7OPX - chains A and D of the 4 polymer chains in the assembly; structure by electron microscopy, 2.63 A resolution.

Chain A:
Name: Capsid protein VP1
Source organism: Human enterovirus 70 (strain J670/71)
UniProtKB: P32537 (POLG_HE701); residues 1-306 here correspond to UniProt positions 562-867 (UniProt number = residue number + 561)
Amino-acid sequence (306 residues; each row starts with the number of its first residue):
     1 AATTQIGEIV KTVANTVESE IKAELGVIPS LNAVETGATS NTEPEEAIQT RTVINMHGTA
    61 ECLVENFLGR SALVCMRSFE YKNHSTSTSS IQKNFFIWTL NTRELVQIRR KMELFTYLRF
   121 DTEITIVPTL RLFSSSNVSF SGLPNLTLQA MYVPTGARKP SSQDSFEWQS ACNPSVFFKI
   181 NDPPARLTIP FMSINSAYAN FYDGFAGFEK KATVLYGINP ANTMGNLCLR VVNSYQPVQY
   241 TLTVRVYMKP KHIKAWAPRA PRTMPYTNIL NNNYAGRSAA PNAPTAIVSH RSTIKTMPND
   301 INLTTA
Not modelled in the structure: 1-6, 304-306
Swiss-Prot annotation at these positions:
  - site: A306 (Cleavage)
From the paper describing this entry:
  - conformationally variable residues (side-chain flip): M224

Chain D:
Name: Capsid protein VP4
Source organism: Human enterovirus 70 (strain J670/71)
UniProtKB: P32537 (POLG_HE701); residues 1-68 here correspond to UniProt positions 2-69 (UniProt number = residue number + 1)
Amino-acid sequence (68 residues; numbered 1 to 68; the number before each row is that of its first residue):
     1 GAQVSRQQTG THENANVATG GSSITYNQIN FYKDSYAASA SKQDFSQDPS KFTEPVAEAL
    61 KAGAPVLK
Not modelled in the structure: 1-27, 60-68
Swiss-Prot annotation at these positions:
  - site: K68 (Cleavage)
  - lipidation: G1 (N-myristoyl glycine)

Chain A / chain D interface:
Contacting residue pairs - 31 pairs, chain A then chain D:
  G7(A) - Q47(D)
  E8(A) - F45(D)
  E8(A) - S46(D)
  E8(A) - Q47(D)  hydrogen bond (backbone-backbone)
  I9(A) - F45(D)
  I9(A) - S46(D)
  V10(A) - F45(D)  hydrogen bond (backbone-backbone)
  V10(A) - Q47(D)
  K11(A) - F45(D)
  T36(A) - V56(D)
  A38(A) - T53(D)
  T39(A) - T53(D)  hydrogen bond (backbone-backbone)
  T59(A) - F45(D)
  A60(A) - F45(D)  hydrophobic
  L63(A) - K42(D)
  L63(A) - D44(D)
  L63(A) - F45(D)  hydrophobic
  E65(A) - A40(D)
  E65(A) - S41(D)  hydrogen bond (side chain-backbone)
  E65(A) - K42(D)
  N66(A) - K42(D)
  D121(A) - Y36(D)
  T188(A) - Y36(D)
  P190(A) - Y36(D)
  K251(A) - A37(D)  hydrogen bond (side chain-backbone)
  K251(A) - A38(D)  hydrogen bond (side chain-backbone)
  H252(A) - Y36(D)
  H252(A) - A38(D)  hydrogen bond (side chain-backbone)
  H252(A) - S39(D)  hydrogen bond (side chain-backbone)
  H252(A) - S41(D)
  P258(A) - F52(D)
Interface residues without a listed pair, chain A (21 interface residues in all): G37, I189
Interface residues without a listed pair, chain D (20 interface residues in all): Q28, S35, D48, P49, E54, P55

In short:
21 residues of chain A face 20 of chain D across their interface, with 8 hydrogen bonds. Among the polar pairs
are E65(A)-S41(D), K251(A)-A37(D) and K251(A)-A38(D). The paper reports conformational variability at M224(A).
Here chain A is Capsid protein VP1 and chain D is Capsid protein VP4, both from Human enterovirus 70 (strain
J670/71). Entry 7OPX (CryoEM structure of human enterovirus 70 native virion) was determined by electron
microscopy together with 7OZK, 7OZL, 7OZI and 7OZJ from the same study.
